Entry 6GW1 (X-ray diffraction, 1.90 A resolution); this record covers chains A and B.

# Chain A (and B)
Molecule: Capsid protein
Organism: Norwalk virus
Notes: chain B of this document is another copy of the same molecule, construct and numbering; everything in this record applies to it too
Reference sequence: Q5F4T5 (Q5F4T5_9CALI); numbering as in UniProt (aligned over 225-538)
Amino-acid sequence (314 residues; numbered 225 to 538; the number before each row is that of its first residue):
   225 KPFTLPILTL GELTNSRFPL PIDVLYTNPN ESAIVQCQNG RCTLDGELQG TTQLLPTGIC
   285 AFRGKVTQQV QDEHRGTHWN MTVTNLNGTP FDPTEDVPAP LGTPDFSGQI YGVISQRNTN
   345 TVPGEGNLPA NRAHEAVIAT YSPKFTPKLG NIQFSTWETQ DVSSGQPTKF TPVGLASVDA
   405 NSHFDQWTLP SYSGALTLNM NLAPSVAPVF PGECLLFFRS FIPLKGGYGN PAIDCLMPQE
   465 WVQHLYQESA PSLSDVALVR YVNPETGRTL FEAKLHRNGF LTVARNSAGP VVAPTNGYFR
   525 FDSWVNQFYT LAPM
Not modelled in the structure: 225, 346-349 (chain B: 346-349)
Ion coordination: Na+: T275, T327, P328, Y416
Ligand contacts: glycochenodeoxycholic acid (CHO): H298, R299, G300, H302, Q333, V361, A363, Y365, S366, P367, S379, T380, W381
Reported in the primary citation:
  - binding site for glycochenodeoxycholic acid: H298, R299, H302, Q333, V361, A363, Y365, W381
  - mutagenesis - V361S, W381A: abolished binding to glycochenodeoxycholic acid
  - mutagenesis - H298G (40-fold), H302A (Kd = 18 uM): decreased binding to glycochenodeoxycholic acid
  - mutagenesis - R299A (Kd = 7 uM): unchanged binding to glycochenodeoxycholic acid
  - specificity-determining residues: W381 (proposed by the authors, not directly observed)

# Chain A / chain B interface
Pairs across the interface - 90 pairs, chain A then chain B:
  P230(A) with Q471(B)
  I231(A) with Q471(B), hydrogen bond (backbone-side chain)
  L232(A) with L278(B), hydrophobic; Q471(B)
  G235(A) with L279(B)
  E236(A) with L278(B); L279(B); Y470(B), hydrogen bond
  L237(A) with L279(B)
  T238(A) with L279(B); P280(B); T281(B)
  P243(A) with T281(B)
  L244(A) with T281(B)
  P245(A) with T281(B)
  L278(A) with L232(B), hydrophobic; E236(B)
  L279(A) with G235(B); E236(B); L237(B); T238(B)
  P280(A) with T238(B); P280(B), hydrophobic; E464(B)
  T281(A) with T238(B); P243(B); L244(B); P245(B)
  Y335(A) with V337(B)
  V337(A) with Y335(B); V397(B), hydrophobic
  S339(A) with P447(B)
  R341(A) with I446(B), hydrogen bond (side chain-backbone); P447(B); L448(B); G453(B), hydrogen bond (side chain-backbone); N454(B), hydrogen bond; P455(B)
  L352(A) with Y452(B); G453(B)
  P353(A) with G451(B); Y452(B); G453(B), hydrogen bond (backbone-backbone)
  A354(A) with G451(B); Y452(B)
  N355(A) with L448(B); G450(B); G451(B), hydrogen bond (backbone-backbone); Y452(B); G453(B), hydrogen bond (side chain-backbone)
  R356(A) with L448(B); K449(B)
  A357(A) with L448(B); K449(B), hydrogen bond (backbone-side chain)
  H358(A) with K449(B)
  E359(A) with E359(B)
  K393(A) with F445(B)
  V397(A) with V337(B), hydrophobic
  F445(A) with K393(B)
  I446(A) with R341(B), hydrogen bond (backbone-side chain)
  P447(A) with S339(B); R341(B)
  L448(A) with R341(B); N355(B); R356(B); A357(B)
  K449(A) with R356(B); A357(B), hydrogen bond (side chain-backbone); H358(B)
  G450(A) with N355(B)
  G451(A) with P353(B); A354(B); N355(B), hydrogen bond (backbone-backbone)
  Y452(A) with L352(B); P353(B); A354(B); N355(B)
  G453(A) with R341(B), hydrogen bond (backbone-side chain); L352(B); P353(B), hydrogen bond (backbone-backbone); N355(B), hydrogen bond (backbone-side chain)
  N454(A) with R341(B), hydrogen bond
  P455(A) with R341(B)
  E464(A) with P280(B); Q467(B)
  Q467(A) with Q467(B)
  Y470(A) with E236(B), hydrogen bond
  Q471(A) with P230(B); I231(B), hydrogen bond (side chain-backbone); L232(B)
Also at the interface, not in a pair above, chain A (46 interface residues in all): R287, T395, H468
Also at the interface, not in a pair above, chain B (46 interface residues in all): R287, T395, H468

# In short
The chain A/chain B interface involves 46 residues from each chain; the contacts include 18 hydrogen bonds.
Polar contacts include I231(A)-Q471(B), E236(A)-Y470(B) and R341(A)-I446(B). From the paper: a binding site
for glycochenodeoxycholic acid at H298(A), R299(A) and H302(A) among others; V361S and W381A of chain A
abolish binding to glycochenodeoxycholic acid; 5 substitutions were tested in all.
Both chains are Capsid protein (Norwalk virus). Entry 6GW1 (GII.10 human norovirus protruding domain in
complex with glycochenodeoxycholate (GCDCA)) was determined by X-ray diffraction, deposited together with 6GVZ
and 6GW0.
